Entry 4IHX (X-ray diffraction, 2.80 A resolution); this record covers chains A and D of the 4 polymer chains in the assembly.

Chain A:
Molecule: DNA-binding protein fis
From: Escherichia coli
UniProtKB: C9QXL3 (C9QXL3_ECOD1); residues 1-98 here = UniProt positions 1-98
Sequence (98 residues; row label = number of the first residue in the row):
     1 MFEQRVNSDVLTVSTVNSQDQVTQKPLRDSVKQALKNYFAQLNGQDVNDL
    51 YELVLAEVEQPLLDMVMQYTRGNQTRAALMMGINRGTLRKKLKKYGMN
Unresolved in the structure: 1-7
From the paper describing this entry:
  - binding site for 27-bp DNA Strand A: Lys90
  - mutagenesis - K90A: unchanged binding to F1
  - mutagenesis - K90A (10-fold): decreased binding to F27
  - mutagenesis - K90A (9-fold): decreased binding to F30
  - mutagenesis - K90A: abolished binding to non-specific DNA

Chain D:
Molecule: 27-bp DNA Strand B
Sequence (27 nucleotides; numbered 1 to 27; the number before each row is that of its first residue):
     1 AAATTTGCTCAATXTTCAAACAAATTT
Modified positions: 2PR (2-amino-9-[2-deoxyribofuranosyl]-9H-purine-5'-monophosphate) at position 14

How chain A and chain D interact:
Pairs across the interface - 13 pairs, chain A then chain D:
  Gly72(A) - DT6(D)  phosphate contact
  Asn73(A) - DT5(D)  hydrogen bond to the phosphate
  Asn73(A) - DT6(D)  phosphate contact
  Gln74(A) - DT6(D)  hydrogen bond to the phosphate
  Gln74(A) - DG7(D)  phosphate contact
  Thr75(A) - DT5(D)  sugar contact
  Thr75(A) - DT6(D)  hydrogen bond to the phosphate
  Arg76(A) - DT5(D)  phosphate contact
  Arg85(A) - DT6(D)  base contact
  Arg85(A) - DG7(D)  hydrogen bond to the base
  Arg85(A) - DC8(D)  base contact
  Arg89(A) - DT6(D)  sugar contact
  Arg89(A) - DG7(D)  salt bridge to the phosphate

Summary:
7 residues of chain A and 4 residues of chain D are in contact; the contacts include 4 hydrogen bonds and 1
salt bridge. Polar pairs include Arg85(A)-DG7(D), Asn73(A)-DT5(D) and Gln74(A)-DT6(D). From the paper: a
binding site for 27-bp DNA Strand A at Lys90(A); K90A of chain A reduces binding to F27.
Here chain A is DNA-binding protein fis (Escherichia coli) and chain D is 27-bp DNA Strand B. Entry 4IHX
(Crystal structure of Fis bound to 27 bp 2-Aminopurine substituted DNA F28-2AP (AAATTTGTTTGA2T2TTGAGCAAATTT))
was determined by X-ray diffraction (same publication as 4IHV, 4IHW and 4IHY).
